Entry 5TKK (X-ray diffraction, 1.55 A resolution); this record covers chains H and L of the 3 polymer chains in the assembly.

# Chain H
Protein: mouse antibody vFP5.01 heavy chain
From: Mus musculus
Notes: antibody fragment or engineered binder
Sequence (222 residues; numbered 1 to 219 plus 4 insertion-coded residues; 1 number in that range is skipped by the numbering (no residue carries it; nothing is unmodelled there); the number before each row is that of its first residue; a row labelled like 82A-82C holds insertion residues (82A, then the next letters in order)):
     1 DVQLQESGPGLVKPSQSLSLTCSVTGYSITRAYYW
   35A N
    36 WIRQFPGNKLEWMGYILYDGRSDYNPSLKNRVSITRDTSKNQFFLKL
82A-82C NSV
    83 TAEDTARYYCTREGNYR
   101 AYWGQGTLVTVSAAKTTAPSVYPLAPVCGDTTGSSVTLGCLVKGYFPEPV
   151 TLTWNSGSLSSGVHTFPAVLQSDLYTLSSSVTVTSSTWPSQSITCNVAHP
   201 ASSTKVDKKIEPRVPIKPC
Not modelled in the structure: 1, 129-132, 216-219
Disulfides: Cys-22/Cys-92, Cys-140/Cys-195

# Chain L
Protein: mouse antibody vFP5.01 light chain
From: Mus musculus
Notes: antibody fragment or engineered binder
Sequence (214 residues; numbered 1 to 214; the number before each row is that of its first residue):
     1 DIVMTQSQKFMSTSVGDRVSITCKASQNVGSDVAWYQQKPGQSPKLLIYS
    51 ASNRYTGVPDRFTGSGSGTDFTLTINNMKSEDLADYFCQQYSSYPLTFGA
   101 GTKLELKRADAAPTVSIFPPSSEQLTSGGASVVCFLNNFYPKDINVKWKI
   151 DGSERQNGVLNSWTDQDSKDSTYSMSSTLTLTKDEYERHNSYTCEATHKT
   201 STSPIVKSFNRNEC
Not modelled in the structure: 214
Disulfides: Cys-23/Cys-88, Cys-134/Cys-194

# Interface between chain H and chain L
Residue-residue contacts - 69 pairs, chain H then chain L:
  Tyr-34(H) / Tyr-94(L)
  Gln-39(H) / Gln-38(L)  hydrogen bond
  Gln-39(H) / Phe-87(L)
  Asn-43(H) / Asp-85(L)
  Asn-43(H) / Phe-87(L)
  Leu-45(H) / Phe-87(L)  hydrophobic
  Leu-45(H) / Phe-98(L)  hydrophobic
  Trp-47(H) / Tyr-94(L)  hydrophobic
  Trp-47(H) / Pro-95(L)  hydrophobic
  Trp-47(H) / Leu-96(L)
  Tyr-50(H) / Tyr-94(L)  hydrophobic
  Asn-60(H) / Pro-95(L)
  Tyr-91(H) / Gln-38(L)  hydrogen bond
  Tyr-91(H) / Gln-42(L)
  Tyr-91(H) / Ser-43(L)
  Glu-95(H) / Leu-96(L)
  Tyr-98(H) / Tyr-49(L)  hydrophobic
  Tyr-98(H) / Ser-50(L)
  Tyr-98(H) / Tyr-55(L)
  Tyr-98(H) / Tyr-91(L)
  Arg-99(H) / Tyr-55(L)
  Ala-101(H) / Tyr-36(L)
  Ala-101(H) / Tyr-55(L)
  Tyr-102(H) / Tyr-55(L)
  Trp-103(H) / Tyr-36(L)
  Trp-103(H) / Ser-43(L)
  Trp-103(H) / Pro-44(L)
  Gly-104(H) / Ser-43(L)
  Gln-105(H) / Gly-41(L)  hydrogen bond (side chain-backbone)
  Tyr-122(H) / Ser-121(L)
  Tyr-122(H) / Gln-124(L)
  Tyr-122(H) / Ser-127(L)
  Pro-123(H) / Ser-121(L)
  Pro-123(H) / Glu-123(L)
  Leu-124(H) / Phe-118(L)
  Leu-124(H) / Phe-135(L)  hydrophobic
  Ala-125(H) / Phe-118(L)
  Pro-126(H) / Phe-118(L)
  Val-127(H) / Ile-117(L)
  Val-127(H) / Pro-119(L)
  Thr-137(H) / Ser-116(L)
  Thr-137(H) / Phe-118(L)
  Gly-139(H) / Phe-135(L)
  Leu-141(H) / Ser-131(L)
  Lys-143(H) / Ser-131(L)
  Lys-143(H) / Thr-180(L)
  His-164(H) / Asn-137(L)
  His-164(H) / Asn-138(L)  hydrogen bond
  His-164(H) / Ser-174(L)  hydrogen bond
  Thr-165(H) / Thr-164(L)
  Phe-166(H) / Phe-135(L)  hydrophobic
  Phe-166(H) / Asn-137(L)
  Phe-166(H) / Ser-162(L)
  Phe-166(H) / Thr-164(L)
  Phe-166(H) / Ser-174(L)
  Phe-166(H) / Met-175(L)
  Phe-166(H) / Ser-176(L)
  Pro-167(H) / Ser-162(L)  hydrogen bond (backbone-side chain)
  Pro-167(H) / Trp-163(L)
  Val-169(H) / Leu-160(L)  hydrophobic
  Gln-171(H) / Leu-160(L)
  Ser-178(H) / Phe-135(L)
  Ser-178(H) / Ser-176(L)  hydrogen bond
  Ser-179(H) / Phe-135(L)
  Ser-180(H) / Phe-135(L)
  Ser-180(H) / Asn-137(L)  hydrogen bond
  Lys-208(H) / Glu-123(L)
  Arg-213(H) / Pro-119(L)  hydrogen bond (side chain-backbone)
  Arg-213(H) / Pro-120(L)  hydrogen bond (side chain-backbone)
Also at the interface, not in a pair above, chain H (42 interface residues in all): Ile-37, Pro-61, Leu-138, Thr-176, Thr-182
Also at the interface, not in a pair above, chain L (43 interface residues in all): Asp-32, Leu-46, Val-133, Asn-161, Thr-178, Phe-209

# Overview
The interface between chain H and chain L involves 42 residues on one side and 43 on the other, with 10
hydrogen bonds. Polar contacts include Gln-39(H)/Gln-38(L), Tyr-91(H)/Gln-38(L) and Gln-105(H)/Gly-41(L).
Chain H is mouse antibody vFP5.01 heavy chain and chain L is mouse antibody vFP5.01 light chain, both from Mus
musculus; the structure, Structure of mouse vaccination-elicited HIV neutralizing antibody vFP5.01 in complex
with HIV-1 fusion peptide residue 512-519, was determined by X-ray diffraction (same publication as 5TKJ,
6CDE, 6CDI and 6CDO).
